Entry 9JMA (X-ray diffraction, 2.20 A resolution); this record covers chain A.

Chain A:
Name: GalNAc(5)-diNAcBac-PP-undecaprenol beta-1,3-glucosyltransferase
From: Streptomyces sp. AVP053U2
Notes: EC 2.4.1.293
UniProt: A0A1D2IE05 (A0A1D2IE05_9ACTN); residue numbers follow UniProt; this construct covers 1-306
Sequence (306 residues; numbered 1 to 306; the number before each row is that of its first residue):
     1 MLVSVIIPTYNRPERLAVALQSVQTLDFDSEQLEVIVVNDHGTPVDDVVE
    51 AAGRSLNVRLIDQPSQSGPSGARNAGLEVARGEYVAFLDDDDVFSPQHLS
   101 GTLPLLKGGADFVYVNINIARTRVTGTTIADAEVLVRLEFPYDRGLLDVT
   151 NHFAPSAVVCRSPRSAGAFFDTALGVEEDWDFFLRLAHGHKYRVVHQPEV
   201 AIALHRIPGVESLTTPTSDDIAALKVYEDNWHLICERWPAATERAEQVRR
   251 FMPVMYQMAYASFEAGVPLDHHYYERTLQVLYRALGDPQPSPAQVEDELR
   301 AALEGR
Ion coordination: Mg2+: Asp91 (together with UDP)
Small-molecule neighbours: UDP (uridine-5'-diphosphate): Pro8, Thr9, Tyr10, Arg12, Asp40, Gln66, Gly68, Pro69, Ala72, Arg73, Asp89, Asp90, Asp91, Arg206

In short:
Bound to chain A: UDP.
Chain A is GalNAc(5)-diNAcBac-PP-undecaprenol beta-1,3-glucosyltransferase (Streptomyces sp. AVP053U2); the
structure, Crystal structure of glycosyltransferase AvpGT, was determined by X-ray diffraction (same
publication as 9JN3).
